Entry 6CRS (electron microscopy, 3.24 A resolution); this record covers chains B and C of the 3 polymer chains in the assembly.

Chain B:
Molecule: viral protein 3
Source organism: enterovirus D68
UniProtKB: A0A097BW12 (A0A097BW12_9ENTO); residues 1-247 here correspond to UniProt positions 318-564 (UniProt number = residue number + 317)
Sequence (247 residues; numbered 1 to 247; the number before each row is that of its first residue):
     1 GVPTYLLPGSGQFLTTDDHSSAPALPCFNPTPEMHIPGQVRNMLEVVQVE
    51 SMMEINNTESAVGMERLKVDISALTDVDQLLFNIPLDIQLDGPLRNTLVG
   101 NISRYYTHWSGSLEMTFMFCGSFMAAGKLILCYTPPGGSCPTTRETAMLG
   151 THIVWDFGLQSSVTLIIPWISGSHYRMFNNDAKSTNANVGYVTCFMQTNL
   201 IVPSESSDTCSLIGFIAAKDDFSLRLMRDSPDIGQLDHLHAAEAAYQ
Disordered / not traced: 179-181

Chain C:
Molecule: viral protein 2
Source organism: enterovirus D68
UniProtKB: A0A1I9KXX3 (A0A1I9KXX3_9ENTO); residues 1-248 here correspond to UniProt positions 70-317 (UniProt number = residue number + 69)
Sequence (248 residues; numbered 1 to 248; the number before each row is that of its first residue):
     1 SPSAEACGYSDRVLQLKLGNSAIVTQEAANYCCAYGEWPNYLPDHEAVAI
    51 DKPTQPETATDRFYTLKSVKWETGSTGWWWKLPDALNNIGMFGQNVQHHY
   101 LYRSGFLIHVQCNATKFHQGALLVVAIPEHQRGAHNTNTSPGFDDIMKGE
   151 EGGTFNHPYVLDDGTSLACATIFPHQWINLRTNNSATIVLPWMNAAPMDF
   201 PLRHNQWTLAIIPVVPLGTRTTSSMVPITVSIAPMCCEFNGLRHAITQ
Disordered / not traced: 1-12, 248

How chain B and chain C interact:
Pairs across the interface - 90 pairs, chain B then chain C:
  M34(B) - E46(C)
  M34(B) - R103(C)
  M34(B) - W192(C)
  M34(B) - N194(C)
  M34(B) - A195(C)
  H35(B) - E37(C)  salt bridge
  I36(B) - M193(C)  hydrophobic
  I36(B) - N194(C)
  I36(B) - A195(C)  hydrophobic
  P37(B) - E37(C)
  P37(B) - P191(C)  hydrophobic
  P37(B) - W192(C)
  P37(B) - M193(C)
  G38(B) - Y35(C)
  V46(B) - I172(C)
  V49(B) - T171(C)
  V49(B) - I172(C)  hydrophobic
  E50(B) - T171(C)  hydrogen bond (backbone-side chain)
  E50(B) - H175(C)  salt bridge
  S51(B) - A168(C)
  S51(B) - T171(C)
  M52(B) - L167(C)
  M52(B) - A168(C)  hydrogen bond (backbone-backbone)
  M52(B) - W177(C)  hydrophobic
  M52(B) - V214(C)  hydrophobic
  E54(B) - Y159(C)  hydrogen bond
  G63(B) - Y159(C)
  M64(B) - P158(C)  hydrophobic
  M64(B) - Y159(C)  hydrophobic
  M64(B) - L167(C)  hydrophobic
  M64(B) - I212(C)  hydrophobic
  M64(B) - P213(C)
  M64(B) - V214(C)  hydrophobic
  L67(B) - L167(C)  hydrophobic
  L67(B) - A168(C)  hydrophobic
  K68(B) - P216(C)
  N96(B) - Y159(C)
  N96(B) - S166(C)
  N96(B) - A168(C)
  N96(B) - C169(C)
  T97(B) - C169(C)
  L98(B) - C169(C)
  L98(B) - I172(C)  hydrophobic
  M118(B) - W177(C)  hydrophobic
  M118(B) - N179(C)
  F119(B) - N179(C)  hydrogen bond (backbone-side chain)
  F119(B) - R181(C)
  C120(B) - Q119(C)
  C120(B) - G120(C)
  C120(B) - A121(C)  hydrophobic
  C120(B) - N179(C)
  C120(B) - V215(C)  hydrophobic
  G121(B) - Q119(C)
  G121(B) - R181(C)
  S122(B) - K116(C)
  S122(B) - H118(C)
  S122(B) - Q119(C)
  S122(B) - R181(C)  hydrogen bond (backbone-side chain)
  F123(B) - K116(C)  hydrogen bond (backbone-backbone)
  F123(B) - R181(C)
  M124(B) - K116(C)
  M124(B) - F117(C)  hydrophobic
  A125(B) - R181(C)  hydrogen bond (backbone-side chain)
  F157(B) - R181(C)  hydrogen bond (backbone-side chain)
  G158(B) - R181(C)  hydrogen bond (backbone-side chain)
  S161(B) - R181(C)
  S161(B) - T182(C)  hydrogen bond
  V202(B) - R220(C)
  P203(B) - F117(C)  hydrophobic
  P203(B) - R220(C)
  S204(B) - R220(C)
  E205(B) - F117(C)
  E205(B) - T219(C)  hydrogen bond (backbone-side chain)
  E205(B) - R220(C)
  S206(B) - F117(C)
  S206(B) - R220(C)  hydrogen bond (backbone-side chain)
  S207(B) - Q119(C)
  S207(B) - G218(C)
  S207(B) - T219(C)
  S207(B) - R220(C)
  D208(B) - R220(C)
  T209(B) - Q119(C)  hydrogen bond (backbone-side chain)
  C210(B) - Q119(C)  hydrogen bond
  S211(B) - V215(C)
  I213(B) - A121(C)  hydrophobic
  I213(B) - W177(C)  hydrophobic
  I213(B) - V214(C)  hydrophobic
  I213(B) - V215(C)  hydrophobic
  F215(B) - W177(C)  hydrophobic
  H240(B) - N138(C)  hydrogen bond
Other interface residues (no listed pair), chain B (45 interface residues in all): R66, N101, Q160
Other interface residues (no listed pair), chain C (40 interface residues in all): L123, A196, P197

Summary:
The interface between chain B and chain C involves 45 residues on one side and 40 on the other, with 15
hydrogen bonds and 2 salt bridges. Among the polar pairs are H35(B)-E37(C), E50(B)-H175(C) and E50(B)-T171(C).
Chain B is viral protein 3 and chain C is viral protein 2, both from enterovirus D68; the structure, CryoEM
structure of human enterovirus D68 A-particle (pH 7.2 and 4 degrees Celsius), was determined by electron
microscopy, deposited together with 6CRP, 6CRR, 6CRU, 6CS3, 6CS4, 6CS5 and 5 further entries.
